7EP6 - chains A and C of the 4 polymer chains in the assembly; structure by electron microscopy, 3.86 A resolution.

Chain A (and C):
Name: Capsid protein, Immunoglobulin G-binding protein A
From: Hepatitis B virus genotype C subtype adr (strain Japan/adr4/1983)
Notes: chain C of this document is another copy of the same molecule, construct and numbering; everything in this record applies to it too
Reference sequence: chimeric construct of P69706, P38507: residues 51-137 from P69706 (CAPSD_HBVC3) positions 2-78 (offset varies); residues 150-207 from P38507 positions 212-269 (UniProt number = residue number + 62); residues 210-267 from P38507 positions 212-269 (UniProt number = residue number + 2); residues 279-347 from P69706 (CAPSD_HBVC3) positions 81-149 (UniProt number = residue number - 198)
Amino-acid sequence (337 residues; row label = number of the first residue in the row; note: 10 numbers in that range are skipped by the numbering (no residue carries them; nothing is unmodelled there)):
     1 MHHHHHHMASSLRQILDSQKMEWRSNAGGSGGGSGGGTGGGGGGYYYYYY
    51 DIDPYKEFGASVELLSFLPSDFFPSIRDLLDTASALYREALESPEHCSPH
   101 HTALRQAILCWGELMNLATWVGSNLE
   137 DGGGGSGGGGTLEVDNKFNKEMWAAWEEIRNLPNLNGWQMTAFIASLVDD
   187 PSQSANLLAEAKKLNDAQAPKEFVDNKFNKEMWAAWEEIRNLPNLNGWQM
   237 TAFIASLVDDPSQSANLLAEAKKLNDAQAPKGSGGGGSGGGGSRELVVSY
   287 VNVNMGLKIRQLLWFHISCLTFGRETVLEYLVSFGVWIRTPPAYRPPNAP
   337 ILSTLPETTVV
Unresolved in the structure: 1-48, 137-277, 341-347
Construct notes: initiating methionine (1); expression tag (2-50); linker (138-149, 208-209, 268-278); engineered mutation Val150 (Ala212 in P38507), Met158 (Gln220 in P38507), Trp159 (Gln221 in P38507), Ala160 (Asn222 in P38507), Trp162 (Phe224 in P38507), Glu163 (Tyr225 in P38507), Arg166 (Leu228 in P38507), Asn167 (His229 in P38507), Gly173 (Glu235 in P38507), Trp174 (Glu236 in P38507), Met176 (Arg238 in P38507), Thr177 (Asn239 in P38507), Ala178 (Gly240 in P38507), Ala181 (Gln243 in P38507), Val184 (Lys246 in P38507), Val210 (Ala212 in P38507), Met218 (Gln220 in P38507), Trp219 (Gln221 in P38507), Ala220 (Asn222 in P38507), Trp222 (Phe224 in P38507), Glu223 (Tyr225 in P38507), Arg226 (Leu228 in P38507), Asn227 (His229 in P38507), Gly233 (Glu235 in P38507), Trp234 (Glu236 in P38507), Met236 (Arg238 in P38507), Thr237 (Asn239 in P38507), Ala238 (Gly240 in P38507), Ala241 (Gln243 in P38507), Val244 (Lys246 in P38507)
UniProt features mapped onto this chain:
  - modified residue: Ser285 (Phosphoserine)

Interface between chain A and chain C:
Residue-residue contacts (18; chain A residue first):
  Ser61(A) - Ala85(C)
  Glu63(A) - Ala85(C)
  Phe67(A) - Asp78(C)
  Phe67(A) - Thr82(C)
  Val322(A) - Phe308(C)  hydrophobic
  Arg325(A) - Pro74(C)
  Arg325(A) - Asp78(C)  salt bridge
  Arg325(A) - Thr82(C)
  Thr326(A) - Pro336(C)
  Pro327(A) - Asp71(C)
  Pro327(A) - Phe72(C)
  Tyr330(A) - Phe72(C)
  Tyr330(A) - Phe320(C)
  Tyr330(A) - Asn334(C)
  Tyr330(A) - Ala335(C)
  Tyr330(A) - Pro336(C)
  Arg331(A) - Ala335(C)
  Pro332(A) - Ala335(C)
Also at the interface, not in a pair above, chain A (11 interface residues in all): Leu64
Also at the interface, not in a pair above, chain C (16 interface residues in all): Pro69, Ser84, Leu86, Trp323, Leu338

In short:
11 residues of chain A and 16 residues of chain C are in contact; the contacts include 1 salt bridge. Its one
salt-bridged contact is Arg325(A)-Asp78(C).
Chain A and chain C are both Capsid protein, Immunoglobulin G-binding protein A (Hepatitis B virus genotype C
subtype adr (strain Japan/adr4/1983)); the structure, Engineered Hepatitis B virus core antigen T=4, was
determined by electron microscopy together with 7EOY and 7FDJ from the same study.
